1SN5 - chains A and B of the 4 polymer chains in the assembly; structure by X-ray diffraction, 1.90 A resolution.

# Chain A (and B)
Molecule: transthyretin
From: Sparus aurata
Notes: chain B of this document is another copy of the same molecule, construct and numbering; everything in this record applies to it too
Reference sequence: Q9PTT3 (Q9PTT3_SPAAU); residues -2 to 127 here correspond to UniProt positions 21-150 (UniProt number = residue number + 23)
Amino-acid sequence (130 residues; numbered -2 to 127; the number before each row is that of its first residue; numbers below 1 keep their minus sign (Thr-2 is residue -2)):
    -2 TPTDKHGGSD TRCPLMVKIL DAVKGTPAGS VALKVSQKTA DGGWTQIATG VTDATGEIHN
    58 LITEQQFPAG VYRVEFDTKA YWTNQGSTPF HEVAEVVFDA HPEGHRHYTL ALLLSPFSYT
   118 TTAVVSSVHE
Disordered / not traced: -2 to 9 (chain B: -2 to 9, 126-127)
Differences from the reference sequence: conflict Arg103 (Gly126 in Q9PTT3)
Ligand contacts: 3,5,3'triiodothyronine (T3): Lys15, Leu17, Glu54, Thr106, Ala108, Leu109, Leu110, Val121
Reported in the primary citation:
  - binding site for 3,5,3'triiodothyronine: Lys15, Leu109

# How chain A and chain B interact
Contacting residue pairs (44):
  Phe87(A) - Val93(B)  hydrophobic
  Phe87(A) - Phe95(B)  hydrophobic
  Phe87(A) - Tyr105(B)  hydrophobic
  Phe87(A) - Leu107(B)  hydrophobic
  Phe87(A) - Ala120(B)  hydrophobic
  His88(A) - Val94(B)
  His88(A) - Thr118(B)  hydrogen bond
  Glu89(A) - Val68(B)
  Glu89(A) - Val94(B)  hydrogen bond (backbone-backbone)
  Glu89(A) - Phe95(B)
  Glu89(A) - Asp96(B)
  Glu92(A) - Glu92(B)
  Glu92(A) - Tyr116(B)
  Val93(A) - Phe87(B)  hydrophobic
  Val94(A) - His88(B)
  Val94(A) - Glu89(B)  hydrogen bond (backbone-backbone)
  Val94(A) - Val90(B)  hydrophobic
  Val94(A) - Glu92(B)
  Phe95(A) - Phe87(B)  hydrophobic
  Phe95(A) - Glu89(B)
  Asp96(A) - Glu89(B)
  Tyr105(A) - Phe87(B)  hydrophobic
  Leu107(A) - Phe87(B)  hydrophobic
  Phe114(A) - Thr119(B)
  Phe114(A) - Ala120(B)  hydrogen bond (backbone-backbone)
  Phe114(A) - Val122(B)  hydrophobic
  Ser115(A) - Thr117(B)
  Ser115(A) - Thr118(B)  hydrogen bond (side chain-backbone)
  Ser115(A) - Thr119(B)  hydrogen bond
  Tyr116(A) - Glu92(B)
  Tyr116(A) - Tyr116(B)
  Tyr116(A) - Thr117(B)
  Tyr116(A) - Thr118(B)  hydrogen bond (backbone-backbone)
  Thr117(A) - Ser115(B)
  Thr117(A) - Tyr116(B)
  Thr117(A) - Thr117(B)  hydrogen bond
  Thr118(A) - His88(B)  hydrogen bond
  Thr118(A) - Ser115(B)  hydrogen bond (backbone-side chain)
  Thr118(A) - Tyr116(B)  hydrogen bond (backbone-backbone)
  Thr119(A) - Phe114(B)
  Thr119(A) - Ser115(B)  hydrogen bond
  Ala120(A) - Phe87(B)  hydrophobic
  Ala120(A) - Phe114(B)  hydrogen bond (backbone-backbone)
  Val122(A) - Phe114(B)  hydrophobic
Interface residues without a listed pair, chain A (20 interface residues in all): Val68, Val90

# Summary
Chain A and chain B each contribute 20 residues to their interface; the contacts include 13 hydrogen bonds.
Polar pairs include His88(A)-Thr118(B), Ser115(A)-Thr118(B) and Ser115(A)-Thr119(B). Ligands of chain A:
3,5,3'triiodothyronine. The paper reports a binding site for 3,5,3'triiodothyronine at Lys15(A) and Leu109(A).
Chain A and chain B are both transthyretin (Sparus aurata); the structure, Crystal Structure of Sea Bream
Transthyretin in complex with Triiodothyronine at 1.90A Resolution, was determined by X-ray diffraction (same
publication as 1SN0 and 1SN2).
